8JHN - chains B and G of the 5 polymer chains in the assembly; structure by electron microscopy, 3.75 A resolution.

[Chain B]
Molecule: Guanine nucleotide-binding protein G(I)/G(S)/G(T) subunit beta-1
From: Homo sapiens
UniProtKB: P62873 (GBB1_HUMAN); residues 2-340 here = UniProt positions 2-340
Sequence (350 residues; each row starts with the number of its first residue; numbers below 1 keep their minus sign (Met-9 is residue -9)):
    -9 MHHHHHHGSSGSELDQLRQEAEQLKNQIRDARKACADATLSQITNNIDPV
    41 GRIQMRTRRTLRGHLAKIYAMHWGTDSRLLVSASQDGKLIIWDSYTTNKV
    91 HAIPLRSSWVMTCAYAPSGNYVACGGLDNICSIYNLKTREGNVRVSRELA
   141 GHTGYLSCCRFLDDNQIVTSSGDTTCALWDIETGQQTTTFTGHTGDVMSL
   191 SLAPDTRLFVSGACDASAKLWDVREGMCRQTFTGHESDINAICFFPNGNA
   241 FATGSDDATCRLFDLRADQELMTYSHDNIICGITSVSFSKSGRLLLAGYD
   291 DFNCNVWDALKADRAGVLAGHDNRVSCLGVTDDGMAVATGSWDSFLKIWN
Unresolved in the structure: -9 to 2
Construct notes: initiating methionine (-9); expression tag (-8 to 1)
Curated features (UniProtKB/Swiss-Prot):
  - modified residue: Ser2 (N-acetylserine), His266 (Phosphohistidine)
  - natural variant: Leu30 (L30F: In MRD42; uncertain significance), Arg52 (R52G: In MRD42), Gly64 (G64V: In MRD42), Asp76 (D76E: In MRD42; D76G: In MRD42), Gly77 (G77S: In MRD42), Lys78 (K78R: In MRD42), Ile80 (I80N: In MRD42; I80T: In MRD42), His91 (H91R: In MRD42; uncertain significance), Ala92 (A92T: In MRD42), Pro94 (P94S: In MRD42), Leu95 (L95P: In MRD42), Arg96 (R96L: In MRD42), 5 further natural variant entries in UniProt

[Chain G]
Molecule: Guanine nucleotide-binding protein G(I)/G(S)/G(O) subunit gamma-2
From: Homo sapiens
UniProtKB: P59768 (GBG2_HUMAN); numbering as in UniProt (aligned over 1-71)
Sequence (71 residues; numbered 1 to 71; the number before each row is that of its first residue):
     1 MASNNTASIAQARKLVEQLKMEANIDRIKVSKAAADLMAYCEAHAKEDPL
    51 LTPVPASENPFREKKFFCAIL
Unresolved in the structure: 1-6, 63-71
Curated features (UniProtKB/Swiss-Prot):
  - modified residue: Ala2 (N-acetylalanine), Cys68 (Cysteine methyl ester)
  - lipidation: Cys68 (S-geranylgeranyl cysteine)

[Interface between chain B and chain G]
Pairs across the interface (55; chain B residue first):
  Ile18(B) - Glu22(G)
  Ile18(B) - Ala23(G)  hydrophobic
  Cys25(B) - Lys29(G)
  Cys25(B) - Val30(G)
  Asp27(B) - Lys29(G)  salt bridge
  Asp27(B) - Ser31(G)
  Leu30(B) - Ala34(G)  hydrophobic
  Ile33(B) - Ser31(G)
  Ile33(B) - Ala34(G)  hydrophobic
  Ile37(B) - Met38(G)  hydrophobic
  Arg48(B) - Asn59(G)
  Arg48(B) - Phe61(G)
  Arg49(B) - Pro60(G)
  Arg49(B) - Phe61(G)
  Arg49(B) - Arg62(G)
  Ser84(B) - Phe61(G)
  Tyr85(B) - Pro60(G)
  Tyr85(B) - Phe61(G)  hydrophobic
  Cys218(B) - Gln18(G)  hydrogen bond (backbone-side chain)
  Arg219(B) - Glu22(G)
  Gln220(B) - Glu22(G)
  Phe235(B) - Leu37(G)  hydrophobic
  Phe235(B) - Tyr40(G)  hydrophobic
  Pro236(B) - Tyr40(G)
  Asn237(B) - Tyr40(G)
  Arg256(B) - Arg27(G)
  Arg256(B) - Ile28(G)
  Ala257(B) - Val30(G)  hydrophobic
  Asp258(B) - Glu22(G)
  Asp258(B) - Arg27(G)  salt bridge
  Gln259(B) - Val30(G)
  Leu261(B) - Val30(G)  hydrophobic
  Ser279(B) - Asp48(G)  hydrogen bond
  Ser279(B) - Leu50(G)
  Lys280(B) - Glu47(G)  hydrogen bond (side chain-backbone)
  Lys280(B) - Asp48(G)  hydrogen bond (backbone-side chain)
  Ser281(B) - Cys41(G)  hydrogen bond (side chain-backbone)
  Ser281(B) - His44(G)  hydrogen bond (side chain-backbone)
  Ser281(B) - Ala45(G)
  Ser281(B) - Asp48(G)  hydrogen bond (backbone-side chain)
  Arg283(B) - Cys41(G)
  Arg283(B) - Leu51(G)
  Leu284(B) - Leu51(G)  hydrophobic
  Leu300(B) - Leu37(G)  hydrophobic
  Asp323(B) - Pro49(G)
  Gly324(B) - Pro49(G)
  Gly324(B) - Leu50(G)
  Met325(B) - Pro49(G)  hydrophobic
  Met325(B) - Pro60(G)
  Ala326(B) - Phe61(G)  hydrophobic
  Val327(B) - Leu50(G)  hydrophobic
  Ile338(B) - Phe61(G)  hydrophobic
  Asn340(B) - Leu50(G)
  Asn340(B) - Val54(G)
  Asn340(B) - Asn59(G)  hydrogen bond
Interface residues without a listed pair, chain B (42 interface residues in all): Leu4, Leu7, Leu14, Ala26, Ala28, Thr221, Ala240, Gly282
Interface residues without a listed pair, chain G (30 interface residues in all): Ser8, Ala12, Leu19, Ile25, Glu58

[Overview]
The interface between chain B and chain G involves 42 residues on one side and 30 on the other; the contacts
include 8 hydrogen bonds and 2 salt bridges. Polar pairs include Asp27(B)-Lys29(G), Asp258(B)-Arg27(G) and
Cys218(B)-Gln18(G).
Chain B is Guanine nucleotide-binding protein G(I)/G(S)/G(T) subunit beta-1 and chain G is Guanine
nucleotide-binding protein G(I)/G(S)/G(O) subunit gamma-2, both from Homo sapiens; the structure, Structure of
MMF-GPR109A-G protein complex, was determined by electron microscopy, deposited together with 8IY9, 8IYH, 8IYW
and 8JER.
